Entry 8JZI (X-ray diffraction, 1.76 A resolution); this record covers chains A and C of the 4 polymer chains in the assembly.

[Chain A (and C)]
Name: S-adenosylmethionine synthase
Organism: Corynebacterium glutamicum ATCC 13032
Notes: EC 2.5.1.6; chain C of this document is another copy of the same molecule, construct and numbering; everything in this record applies to it too
UniProt: Q9K5E4 (METK_CORGL); residues 1-407 here = UniProt positions 1-407
Chain sequence (407 residues; numbered 1 to 407; the number before each row is that of its first residue):
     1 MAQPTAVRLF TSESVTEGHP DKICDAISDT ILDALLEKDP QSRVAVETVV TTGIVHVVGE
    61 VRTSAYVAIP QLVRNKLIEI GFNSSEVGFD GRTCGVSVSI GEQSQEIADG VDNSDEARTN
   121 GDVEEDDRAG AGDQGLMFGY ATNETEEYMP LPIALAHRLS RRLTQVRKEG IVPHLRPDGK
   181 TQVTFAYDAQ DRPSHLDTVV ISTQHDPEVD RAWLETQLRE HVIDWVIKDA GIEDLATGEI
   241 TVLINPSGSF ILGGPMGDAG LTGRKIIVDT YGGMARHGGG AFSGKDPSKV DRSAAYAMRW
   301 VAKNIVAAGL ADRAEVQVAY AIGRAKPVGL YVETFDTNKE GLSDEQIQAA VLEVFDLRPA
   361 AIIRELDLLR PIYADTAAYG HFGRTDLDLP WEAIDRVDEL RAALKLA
Unresolved in the structure: 1-2, 105-125 (chain C: 1-2, 103-125)
Construct notes: engineered mutation A68 (Glu in Q9K5E4)
Metal / ion sites: Na+ site 1: D191 (shared with 1 residue of chain B); Na+ site 2: E333 (shared with 1 residue of chain B)
Swiss-Prot annotation at these positions:
  - region: Q103 to N113 (Flexible loop)
  - binding site (ATP): H19, D178 to K180, D258, R264, K265, A281, K285
  - binding site (Mg(2+)): D21
  - binding site (K(+)): E47
  - binding site (L-methionine): E60, Q103, D258, K289

[How chain A and chain C interact]
Contacting residue pairs (28; chain A residue first):
  T52(A) with R74(C); T93(C); C94(C); G95(C)
  G53(A) with G53(C); T93(C), hydrogen bond (backbone-backbone); C94(C); G95(C)
  I54(A) with G95(C); S97(C)
  R74(A) with T52(C)
  S84(A) with S85(C)
  S85(A) with S84(C); S85(C), hydrogen bond (side chain-backbone); D90(C); T93(C)
  D90(A) with S85(C)
  R92(A) with M256(C)
  T93(A) with T52(C); G53(C), hydrogen bond (backbone-backbone); S85(C); M256(C)
  C94(A) with T52(C); G53(C)
  G95(A) with T52(C); G53(C)
  M256(A) with R92(C); T93(C)
Other interface residues (no listed pair), chain A (14 interface residues in all): G88, S97
Other interface residues (no listed pair), chain C (15 interface residues in all): I54, G88, V96

[Overview]
Chain A and chain C form an interface of 14 and 15 residues respectively; the contacts include 3 hydrogen
bonds. Among the polar pairs are S85(A)-S85(C) and G53(A)-T93(C).
Chain A and chain C are both S-adenosylmethionine synthase (Corynebacterium glutamicum ATCC 13032); the
structure, Mutant S-adenosylmethionine synthase from C. glutamicum, was determined by X-ray diffraction
together with 8JZG and 8JZH from the same study.
